7ZQA - chains I and K of the 18 polymer chains in the assembly; structure by electron microscopy, 3.60 A resolution.

== Chain I (and K) ==
Molecule: VelcroVax tandem HBcAg with SUMO-Affimer inserted at MIR
Source organism: synthetic construct
Notes: chain K of this document is another copy of the same molecule, construct and numbering; everything in this record applies to it too
Chain sequence (474 residues; row label = number of the first residue in the row):
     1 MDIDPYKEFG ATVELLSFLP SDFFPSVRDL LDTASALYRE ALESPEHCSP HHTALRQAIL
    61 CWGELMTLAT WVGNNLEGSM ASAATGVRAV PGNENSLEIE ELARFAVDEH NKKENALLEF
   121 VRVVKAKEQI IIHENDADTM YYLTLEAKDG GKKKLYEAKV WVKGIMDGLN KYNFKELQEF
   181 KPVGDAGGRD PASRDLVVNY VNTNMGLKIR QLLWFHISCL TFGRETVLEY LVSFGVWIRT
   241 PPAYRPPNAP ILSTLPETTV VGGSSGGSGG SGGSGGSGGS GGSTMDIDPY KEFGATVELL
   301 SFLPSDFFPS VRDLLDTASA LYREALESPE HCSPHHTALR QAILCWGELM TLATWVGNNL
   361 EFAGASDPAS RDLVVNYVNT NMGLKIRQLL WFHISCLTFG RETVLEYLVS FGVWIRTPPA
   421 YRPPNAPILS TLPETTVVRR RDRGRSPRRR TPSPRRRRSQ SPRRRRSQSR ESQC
Not modelled in the structure: 76-194, 256-284, 361-372, 432-474 (chain K: 77-194, 256-284, 359-374, 432-474)
Disulfide bonds: Cys-61/Cys-345

== How chain I and chain K interact ==
Contacting residue pairs (25; chain I residue first):
  Pro-304(I) / Tyr-421(K)
  Asp-306(I) / Pro-418(K)
  Asp-306(I) / Tyr-421(K)  hydrogen bond
  Phe-307(I) / Pro-418(K)
  Phe-307(I) / Tyr-421(K)  hydrophobic
  Pro-309(I) / Arg-416(K)
  Asp-313(I) / Arg-416(K)
  Asp-316(I) / Phe-302(K)
  Thr-317(I) / Phe-302(K)
  Thr-317(I) / Arg-416(K)  hydrogen bond
  Ser-319(I) / Glu-298(K)
  Ala-320(I) / Thr-296(K)
  Ala-320(I) / Glu-298(K)
  Leu-321(I) / Leu-299(K)  hydrophobic
  Leu-321(I) / Val-409(K)  hydrophobic
  Thr-398(I) / Val-409(K)
  Phe-399(I) / Val-413(K)  hydrophobic
  Phe-411(I) / Tyr-421(K)  hydrophobic
  Ile-415(I) / Tyr-421(K)  hydrophobic
  Asn-425(I) / Pro-423(K)
  Ala-426(I) / Tyr-421(K)
  Ala-426(I) / Pro-423(K)
  Ile-428(I) / Thr-417(K)
  Leu-429(I) / Val-413(K)
  Thr-431(I) / Glu-406(K)  hydrogen bond
Also at the interface, not in a pair above, chain I (21 interface residues in all): Leu-314, Ser-430
Also at the interface, not in a pair above, chain K (13 interface residues in all): Ser-410

== Overview ==
21 residues of chain I and 13 residues of chain K are in contact, with 3 hydrogen bonds. Polar pairs include
Asp-306(I)/Tyr-421(K), Thr-317(I)/Arg-416(K) and Thr-431(I)/Glu-406(K).
Both chains are VelcroVax tandem HBcAg with SUMO-Affimer inserted at MIR (synthetic construct). Entry 7ZQA
(VelcroVax tandem HBcAg with SUMO-Affimer inserted at MIR (T=3* VLP)) was determined by electron microscopy
(same publication as 7ZQ8).
